Entry 3AF4 (X-ray diffraction, 2.60 A resolution); this record covers chain A.

Chain A:
Protein: Pantothenate kinase
From: Mycobacterium tuberculosis
Notes: EC 2.7.1.33
UniProtKB: P63810 (COAA_MYCTU); residue numbers follow UniProt; this construct covers 1-312
Sequence (312 residues; numbered 1 to 312; the number before each row is that of its first residue):
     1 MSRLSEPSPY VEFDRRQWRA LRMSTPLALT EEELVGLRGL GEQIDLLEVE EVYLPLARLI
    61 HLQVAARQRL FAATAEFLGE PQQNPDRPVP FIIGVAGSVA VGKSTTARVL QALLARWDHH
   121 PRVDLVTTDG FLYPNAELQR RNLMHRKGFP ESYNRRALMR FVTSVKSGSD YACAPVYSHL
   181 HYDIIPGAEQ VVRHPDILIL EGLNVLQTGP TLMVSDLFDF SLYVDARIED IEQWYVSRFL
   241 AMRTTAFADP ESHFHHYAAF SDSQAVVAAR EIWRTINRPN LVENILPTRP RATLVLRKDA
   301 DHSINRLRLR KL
Not modelled in the structure: 1-5
Ligand contacts: GMP-PCP (GCP; phosphomethylphosphonic acid guanylate ester): Gly39, Leu40, Glu42, Val99, Ala100, Val101, Gly102, Lys103, Ser104, Thr105, Arg108, His179, Leu180, Arg238, Met242, Ala246, Phe247

Overview:
Chain A binds GMP-PCP.
Chain A is Pantothenate kinase (Mycobacterium tuberculosis); the structure, Pantothenate kinase from
Mycobacterium tuberculosis (MtPanK) in complex with GMPPCP, was determined by X-ray diffraction (same
publication as 3AEZ, 3AF0, 3AF1, 3AF2 and 3AF3).
